PDB entry 1RIO | X-ray diffraction, 2.30 A resolution | chains T and B of the 5 polymer chains in the assembly

Chain T:
Molecule: 27-nt DNA strand
Sequence (27 nucleotides; each row starts with the number of its first residue):
     1 CCATGTCAAGCACTGGCGGTGATACCG

Chain B:
Name: Repressor protein CI
Organism: Enterobacteria phage lambda
Notes: fragment: cI-N-terminus domain
UniProt: P03034 (RPC1_LAMBD); aligned to UniProt positions 1-92 over residues 1-92 (the alignment contains insertions or deletions, so no single offset holds)
Sequence (98 residues; each row starts with the number of its first residue):
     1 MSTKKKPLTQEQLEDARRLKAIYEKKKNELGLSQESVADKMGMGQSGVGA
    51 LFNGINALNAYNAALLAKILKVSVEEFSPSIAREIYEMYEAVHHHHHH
Unresolved in the structure: 1, 98
Modified residues: Mse41 (selenomethionine; parent Met); Mse43 (selenomethionine; parent Met); Mse88 (selenomethionine; parent Met)
Differences from the reference sequence: modified residue (41, 43, 88); expression tag (93-98)
Swiss-Prot annotation at these positions:
  - DNA-binding region: Leu30 to Gly49 (H-T-H motif)

How chain T and chain B interact:
Contacting residue pairs (12):
  DA8(T) - Tyr23(B)  hydrogen bond to the phosphate
  DA8(T) - Lys27(B)  salt bridge to the phosphate
  DA8(T) - Ser33(B)  phosphate contact
  DA8(T) - Gln34(B)  hydrogen bond to the phosphate
  DA8(T) - Gln45(B)  base contact
  DA9(T) - Lys20(B)  salt bridge to the phosphate
  DA9(T) - Gln34(B)  hydrogen bond to the phosphate
  DA9(T) - Gln45(B)  hydrogen bond to the base
  DA9(T) - Asn53(B)  hydrogen bond to the phosphate
  DG10(T) - Ser46(B)  base contact
  DC11(T) - Lys4(B)  salt bridge to the phosphate
  DA12(T) - Ser2(B)  hydrogen bond to the phosphate
Also at the interface, not in a pair above, chain T (7 interface residues in all): DC7, DC13
Also at the interface, not in a pair above, chain B (12 interface residues in all): Lys5, Glu35

Overview:
7 residues of chain T face 12 of chain B across their interface; the contacts include 6 hydrogen bonds and 3
salt bridges. Polar pairs include DA9(T)-Gln45(B), DA8(T)-Tyr23(B) and DA8(T)-Gln34(B).
Chain T is a 27-nt DNA strand and chain B is Repressor protein CI (Enterobacteria phage lambda); the
structure, Structure of bacteriophage lambda cI-NTD in complex with sigma-region4 of Thermus aquaticus bound
to DNA, was determined by X-ray diffraction.
